1DCO - chains A and C of the 4 polymer chains in the assembly; structure by X-ray diffraction, 2.30 A resolution.

# Chain A (and C)
Molecule: DCOH
Source organism: Rattus norvegicus
Notes: EC 4.2.1.96; chain C of this document is another copy of the same molecule, construct and numbering; everything in this record applies to it too
UniProt: P61459 (PHS_RAT); residues 2-104 here correspond to UniProt positions 1-103 (UniProt number = residue number - 1)
Amino-acid sequence (104 residues; each row starts with the number of its first residue):
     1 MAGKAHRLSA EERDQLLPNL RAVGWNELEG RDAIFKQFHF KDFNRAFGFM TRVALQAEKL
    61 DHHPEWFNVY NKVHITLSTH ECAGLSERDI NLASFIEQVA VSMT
Unresolved in the structure: 1-5

# Interface between chain A and chain C
Contacting residue pairs (16; chain A residue first):
  Asn-44(A) / Arg-52(C)  hydrogen bond
  Asn-44(A) / Leu-55(C)
  Asn-44(A) / Phe-95(C)
  Arg-45(A) / Arg-52(C)
  Gly-48(A) / Arg-52(C)
  Thr-51(A) / Thr-51(C)
  Arg-52(A) / Asn-44(C)  hydrogen bond
  Arg-52(A) / Arg-45(C)
  Arg-52(A) / Gly-48(C)
  Leu-55(A) / Asn-44(C)
  Leu-55(A) / Phe-47(C)  hydrophobic
  Gln-56(A) / Asn-44(C)
  Phe-95(A) / Asn-44(C)
  Ser-102(A) / Ser-102(C)  hydrogen bond (backbone-side chain)
  Met-103(A) / Arg-52(C)
  Met-103(A) / Met-103(C)  hydrophobic
Also at the interface, not in a pair above, chain A (13 interface residues in all): Phe-43, Phe-47, Thr-104
Also at the interface, not in a pair above, chain C (12 interface residues in all): Phe-43, Gln-56

# In short
13 residues of chain A and 12 residues of chain C are in contact; the contacts include 3 hydrogen bonds. Among
the polar pairs are Asn-44(A)/Arg-52(C) and Ser-102(A)/Ser-102(C).
Both chains are DCOH (Rattus norvegicus). Entry 1DCO (Dcoh, a bifunctional protein-binding transcriptional
coactivator) was determined by X-ray diffraction, deposited together with 1DCP.
